PDB entry 6ADM | electron microscopy, 2.84 A resolution | chains C and D of the 5 polymer chains in the assembly

# Chain C
Name: VP3
From: Seneca valley virus
Reference sequence: A0A1U9IRU2 (A0A1U9IRU2_9PICO); residues 2-238 here correspond to UniProt positions 436-672 (UniProt number = residue number + 434)
Sequence (237 residues; row label = number of the first residue in the row):
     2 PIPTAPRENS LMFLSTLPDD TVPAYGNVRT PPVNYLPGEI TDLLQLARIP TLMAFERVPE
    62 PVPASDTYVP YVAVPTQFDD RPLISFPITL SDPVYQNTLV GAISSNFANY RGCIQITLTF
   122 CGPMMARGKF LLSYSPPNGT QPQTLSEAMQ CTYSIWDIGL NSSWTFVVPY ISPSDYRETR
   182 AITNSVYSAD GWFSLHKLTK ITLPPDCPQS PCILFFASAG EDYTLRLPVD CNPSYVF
Disordered / not traced: 59-67

# Chain D
Name: VP4
From: Seneca valley virus
Reference sequence: A0A1U9IRU2 (A0A1U9IRU2_9PICO); the author numbering skips numbers that UniProt does not, so the offset changes along the chain: 14-38 = UniProt 93-117; 40-72 = UniProt 118-150
Sequence (58 residues; row label = number of the first residue in the row; note: 1 number in that range is skipped by the numbering (no residue carries it; nothing is unmodelled there)):
    14 RGNNGNMTFN YYANTYQNSV DFSTS
    40 SSASGAGPGN SRGGLAGLLT NFSGILNPLG YLK
Disordered / not traced: 40-62

# Chain C / chain D interface
Contacting residue pairs (35; chain C residue first):
  Pro19(C) with Asn16(D); Asn17(D); Gly18(D), hydrogen bond (backbone-backbone); Asn19(D)
  Asp20(C) with Asn16(D); Asn17(D); Asn19(D)
  Asp21(C) with Asn17(D); Gln30(D)
  Thr22(C) with Gln30(D)
  Val23(C) with Tyr25(D)
  Pro24(C) with Tyr25(D); Tyr29(D); Gln30(D)
  Gly27(C) with Tyr29(D)
  Asn28(C) with Thr28(D), hydrogen bond (backbone-backbone); Tyr29(D)
  Val29(C) with Ser32(D); Val33(D)
  Arg30(C) with Thr28(D); Val33(D); Phe35(D)
  Thr31(C) with Ser32(D); Val33(D), hydrogen bond (backbone-backbone); Asp34(D), hydrogen bond; Phe35(D), hydrogen bond (backbone-backbone)
  Pro32(C) with Phe35(D), hydrophobic
  Pro33(C) with Phe35(D); Thr37(D)
  Gly39(C) with Leu68(D)
  Asp43(C) with Leu65(D)
  Gln46(C) with Leu65(D); Asn66(D); Leu68(D)
  Arg49(C) with Leu65(D)
Other interface residues (no listed pair), chain C (22 interface residues in all): Thr17, Leu18, Val34, Glu40, Thr42

# Overview
22 residues of chain C face 16 of chain D across their interface; the contacts include 5 hydrogen bonds. Among
the polar pairs are Thr31(C)-Asp34(D), Pro19(C)-Gly18(D) and Asn28(C)-Thr28(D).
Chain C is VP3 and chain D is VP4, both from Seneca valley virus; the structure, Anthrax Toxin Receptor
1-bound full particles of Seneca Valley Virus in acidic conditions, was determined by electron microscopy
(same publication as 6ADL, 6ADR, 6ADS and 6ADT).
